PDB entry 8TEU | electron microscopy, 4.01 A resolution (low resolution: residue-level contacts below are approximate; hydrogen-bond / salt-bridge calls are withheld) | chains K and L of the 24 polymer chains in the assembly

[Chain K (and L)]
Name: Major capsid protein
From: Human herpesvirus 5 strain AD169
Notes: chain L of this document is another copy of the same molecule, construct and numbering; everything in this record applies to it too
UniProt: P16729 (MCP_HCMVA); residue numbers follow UniProt; this construct covers 1-1370
Sequence (1370 residues; numbered 1 to 1370; the number before each row is that of its first residue):
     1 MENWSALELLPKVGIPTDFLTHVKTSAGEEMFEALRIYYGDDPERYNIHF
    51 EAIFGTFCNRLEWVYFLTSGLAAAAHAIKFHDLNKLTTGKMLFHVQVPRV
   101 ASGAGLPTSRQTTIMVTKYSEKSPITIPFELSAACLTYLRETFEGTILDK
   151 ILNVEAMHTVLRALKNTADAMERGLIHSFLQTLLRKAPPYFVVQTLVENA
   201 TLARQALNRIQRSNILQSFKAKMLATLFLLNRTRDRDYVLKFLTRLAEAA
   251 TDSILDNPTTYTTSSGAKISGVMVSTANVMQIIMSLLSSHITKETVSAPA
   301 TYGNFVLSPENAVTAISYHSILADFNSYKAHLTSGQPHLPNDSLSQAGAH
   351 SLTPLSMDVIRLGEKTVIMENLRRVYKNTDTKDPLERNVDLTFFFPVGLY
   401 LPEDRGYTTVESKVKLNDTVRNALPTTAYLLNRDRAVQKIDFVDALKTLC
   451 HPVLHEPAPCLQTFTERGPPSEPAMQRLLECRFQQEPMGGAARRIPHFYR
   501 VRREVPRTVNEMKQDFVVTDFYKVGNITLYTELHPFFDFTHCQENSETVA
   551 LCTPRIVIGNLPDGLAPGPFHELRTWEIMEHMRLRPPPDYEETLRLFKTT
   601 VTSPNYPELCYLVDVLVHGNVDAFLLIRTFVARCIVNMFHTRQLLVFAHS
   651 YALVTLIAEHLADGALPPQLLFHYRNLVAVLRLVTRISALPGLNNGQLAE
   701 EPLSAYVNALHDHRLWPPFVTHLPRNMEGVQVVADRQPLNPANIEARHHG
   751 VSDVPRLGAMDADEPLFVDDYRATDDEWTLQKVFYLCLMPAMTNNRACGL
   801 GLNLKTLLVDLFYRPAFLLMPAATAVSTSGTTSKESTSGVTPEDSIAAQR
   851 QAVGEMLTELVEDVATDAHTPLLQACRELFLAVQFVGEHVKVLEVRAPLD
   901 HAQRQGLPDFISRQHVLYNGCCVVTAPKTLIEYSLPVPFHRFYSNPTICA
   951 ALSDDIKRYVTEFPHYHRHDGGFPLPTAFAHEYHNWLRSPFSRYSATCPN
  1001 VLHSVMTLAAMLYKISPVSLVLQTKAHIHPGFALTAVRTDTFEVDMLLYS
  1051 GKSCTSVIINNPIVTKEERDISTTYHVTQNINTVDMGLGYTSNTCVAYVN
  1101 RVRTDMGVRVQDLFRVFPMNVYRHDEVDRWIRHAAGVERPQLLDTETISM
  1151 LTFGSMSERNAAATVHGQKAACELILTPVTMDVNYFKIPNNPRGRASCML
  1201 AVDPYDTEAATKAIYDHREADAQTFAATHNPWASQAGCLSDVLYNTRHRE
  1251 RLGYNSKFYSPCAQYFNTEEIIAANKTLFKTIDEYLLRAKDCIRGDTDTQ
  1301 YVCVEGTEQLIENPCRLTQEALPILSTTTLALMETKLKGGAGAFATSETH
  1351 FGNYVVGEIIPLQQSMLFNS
Not modelled in the structure: 1-46, 141-149, 823-841 (chain L: 825-844)
Cystine bridges: C1292-C1303

[Chain K / chain L interface]
Pairs across the interface (207):
  D82(K) - F50(L)
  K85(K) - I48(L)
  K85(K) - H49(L)
  K85(K) - F50(L)
  L86(K) - A52(L)
  L86(K) - F54(L)
  T87(K) - H49(L)
  T87(K) - F50(L)
  T88(K) - F50(L)
  T88(K) - E51(L)
  T88(K) - A52(L)
  G89(K) - A52(L)
  G89(K) - F54(L)
  K90(K) - E51(L)
  K90(K) - A52(L)
  K90(K) - I53(L)
  K90(K) - F54(L)
  M91(K) - F54(L)
  M91(K) - F57(L)
  L92(K) - G55(L)
  L92(K) - T56(L)
  L92(K) - F57(L)
  F93(K) - F57(L)
  H94(K) - F57(L)
  H94(K) - C58(L)
  H94(K) - N59(L)
  V95(K) - N59(L)
  Q96(K) - N59(L)
  Q96(K) - R162(L)
  V97(K) - N378(L)
  P98(K) - L61(L)
  P98(K) - R173(L)
  P98(K) - N378(L)
  P98(K) - T379(L)
  R99(K) - I127(L)
  R99(K) - P128(L)
  R99(K) - N166(L)
  R99(K) - A170(L)
  R99(K) - R173(L)
  V100(K) - I127(L)
  V100(K) - A170(L)
  V100(K) - R173(L)
  V100(K) - G174(L)
  V100(K) - T379(L)
  V100(K) - T381(L)
  A101(K) - T126(L)
  A101(K) - I127(L)
  A101(K) - A170(L)
  A101(K) - G174(L)
  S102(K) - I125(L)
  S102(K) - T126(L)
  G103(K) - P124(L)
  A104(K) - P124(L)
  L106(K) - G1306(L)
  T108(K) - T126(L)
  T108(K) - I127(L)
  T108(K) - P128(L)
  S109(K) - I127(L)
  S109(K) - P128(L)
  S109(K) - D380(L)
  R110(K) - P128(L)
  Q111(K) - F129(L)
  Q111(K) - E130(L)
  E198(K) - R1101(L)
  N199(K) - R1101(L)
  T201(K) - R373(L)
  L202(K) - E386(L)
  L202(K) - E1043(L)
  R204(K) - T379(L)
  R204(K) - D380(L)
  R204(K) - T381(L)
  R204(K) - K382(L)
  N208(K) - D1296(L)
  R209(K) - N1160(L)
  R209(K) - A1161(L)
  R209(K) - A1162(L)
  R209(K) - A1163(L)
  R209(K) - T1164(L)
  I210(K) - R1103(L)
  I210(K) - G1167(L)
  I210(K) - Q1168(L)
  I210(K) - G1295(L)
  I210(K) - D1296(L)
  I210(K) - T1297(L)
  S213(K) - R433(L)
  S213(K) - T1164(L)
  S213(K) - V1165(L)
  S213(K) - H1166(L)
  S213(K) - G1167(L)
  N214(K) - R433(L)
  N214(K) - E1043(L)
  N214(K) - R1101(L)
  N214(K) - V1102(L)
  Q217(K) - R433(L)
  Q217(K) - D434(L)
  Q217(K) - H1166(L)
  S218(K) - R1101(L)
  R245(K) - S1370(L)
  I254(K) - F57(L)
  A315(K) - I48(L)
  A315(K) - F50(L)
  I316(K) - A6(L)
  S317(K) - N3(L)
  S317(K) - A6(L)
  H319(K) - H49(L)
  H319(K) - F50(L)
  H319(K) - E51(L)
  S320(K) - E51(L)
  S320(K) - I53(L)
  I321(K) - F50(L)
  I321(K) - E51(L)
  I321(K) - A52(L)
  I321(K) - I53(L)
  L322(K) - I53(L)
  A323(K) - I53(L)
  A323(K) - F54(L)
  Y328(K) - T56(L)
  L332(K) - I151(L)
  G335(K) - V154(L)
  G335(K) - H158(L)
  P337(K) - H158(L)
  D342(K) - F57(L)
  S343(K) - F54(L)
  E403(K) - N417(L)
  D404(K) - T419(L)
  D404(K) - R421(L)
  D404(K) - N422(L)
  R405(K) - R421(L)
  R405(K) - N422(L)
  R405(K) - T427(L)
  G406(K) - L416(L)
  G406(K) - N417(L)
  G406(K) - N422(L)
  Y407(K) - K415(L)
  Y407(K) - L416(L)
  Y407(K) - A1331(L)
  Y407(K) - E1334(L)
  T408(K) - V414(L)
  T408(K) - K415(L)
  T409(K) - K413(L)
  T409(K) - E1334(L)
  T409(K) - T1335(L)
  T409(K) - K1338(L)
  P473(K) - R1139(L)
  A474(K) - H1133(L)
  R477(K) - H1133(L)
  R507(K) - N695(L)
  E511(K) - N695(L)
  D515(K) - G692(L)
  V517(K) - K1025(L)
  V517(K) - H1027(L)
  D520(K) - V443(L)
  D520(K) - H1027(L)
  K523(K) - D441(L)
  K523(K) - V443(L)
  K523(K) - D444(L)
  E572(K) - R583(L)
  K598(K) - Y590(L)
  T599(K) - R675(L)
  T602(K) - R675(L)
  S603(K) - R675(L)
  P604(K) - R675(L)
  N605(K) - A662(L)
  N605(K) - L671(L)
  T641(K) - P668(L)
  R642(K) - A662(L)
  R642(K) - D663(L)
  Q643(K) - F672(L)
  R796(K) - R682(L)
  T961(K) - R725(L)
  F963(K) - Q697(L)
  P964(K) - P702(L)
  H965(K) - N695(L)
  H965(K) - G696(L)
  H965(K) - Q697(L)
  H967(K) - D776(L)
  R968(K) - P691(L)
  R968(K) - N694(L)
  R968(K) - N695(L)
  R993(K) - G692(L)
  A996(K) - R686(L)
  T997(K) - M582(L)
  T997(K) - R583(L)
  P999(K) - R583(L)
  N1184(K) - V437(L)
  N1184(K) - L1330(L)
  A1201(K) - T1164(L)
  A1201(K) - V1165(L)
  V1202(K) - A1162(L)
  V1202(K) - A1163(L)
  A1209(K) - A1162(L)
  K1212(K) - A1162(L)
  A1213(K) - A1162(L)
  A1213(K) - A1163(L)
  E1219(K) - A1162(L)
  A1222(K) - A1163(L)
  A1222(K) - V1165(L)
  A1222(K) - H1166(L)
  Q1223(K) - V1165(L)
  Q1223(K) - H1166(L)
  F1225(K) - D1105(L)
  F1225(K) - R1109(L)
  S1347(K) - E1334(L)
  E1348(K) - E1334(L)
  E1348(K) - K1338(L)
  T1349(K) - E1334(L)
  F1351(K) - K415(L)
Other interface residues (no listed pair), chain K (124 interface residues in all): F80, A200, L216, K220, K222, L307, V313, L339, L344, E411, T519, I527, E962, Y966, D970, C998, I1058, V1084, I1188
Other interface residues (no listed pair), chain L (118 interface residues in all): L9, L10, T167, D169, M171, H177, V375, Y429, N432, A436, K439, E659, L666, L693, D1298, E1305, T1328

[In short]
The interface between chain K and chain L involves 124 residues on one side and 118 on the other.
Chain K and chain L are both Major capsid protein (Human herpesvirus 5 strain AD169); the structure, Human
cytomegalovirus portal vertex, non-infectious enveloped particle (NIEP) configuration 2 - inverted (NC2-inv),
was determined by electron microscopy, deposited together with 8TEP, 8TES, 8TET and 8TEW.
